6KCN - chains A and B; structure by X-ray diffraction, 2.20 A resolution.

Chain A (and B):
Molecule: Lysine--tRNA ligase
From: Plasmodium falciparum (isolate NF54)
Notes: EC 6.1.1.6; chain B of this document is another copy of the same molecule, construct and numbering; everything in this record applies to it too
Reference sequence: W7JP72 (W7JP72_PLAFO); residues 77-583 here correspond to UniProt positions 15-521 (UniProt number = residue number - 62)
Amino-acid sequence (516 residues; each row starts with the number of its first residue):
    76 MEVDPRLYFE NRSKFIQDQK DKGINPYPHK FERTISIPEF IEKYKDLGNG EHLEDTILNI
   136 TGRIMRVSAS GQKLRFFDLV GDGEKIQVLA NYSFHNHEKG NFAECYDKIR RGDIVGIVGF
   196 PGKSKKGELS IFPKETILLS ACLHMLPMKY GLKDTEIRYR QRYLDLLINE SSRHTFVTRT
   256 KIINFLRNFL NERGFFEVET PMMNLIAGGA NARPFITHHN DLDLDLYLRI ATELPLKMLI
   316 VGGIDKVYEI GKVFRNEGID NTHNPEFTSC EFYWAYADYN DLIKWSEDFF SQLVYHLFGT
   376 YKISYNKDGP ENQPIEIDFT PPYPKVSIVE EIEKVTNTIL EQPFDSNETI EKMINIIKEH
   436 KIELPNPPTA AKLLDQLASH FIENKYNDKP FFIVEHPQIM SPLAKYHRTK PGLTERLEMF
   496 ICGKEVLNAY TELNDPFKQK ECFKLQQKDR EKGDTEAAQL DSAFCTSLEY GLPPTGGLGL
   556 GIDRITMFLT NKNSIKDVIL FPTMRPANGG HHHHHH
Not modelled in the structure: 76-77, 441, 528-532, 583-591 (chain B: 76-78, 225-227, 441, 583-591)
Sequence notes: initiating methionine (76); expression tag (584-591)
Ligand contacts:
  - D5F (3-[[(1S,3S)-3-methylcyclohexyl]methyl]-6,8-bis(oxidanyl)isochromen-1-one): Arg-330, Glu-332, Thr-337, His-338, Asn-339, Phe-342, Ser-344, Glu-500, Val-501, Leu-502, Asn-503, Gly-554, Leu-555, Gly-556, Arg-559, Ile-570
  - lysine (LYS): Gly-284, Ala-285, Ala-306, Glu-308, Arg-330, Glu-346, Tyr-348, Asn-503, Ala-504, Tyr-505, Glu-507, Gly-552, Leu-553, Gly-554

Chain A / chain B interface:
Contacting residue pairs (195):
  Phe-84(A) / Glu-544(B)
  Ser-88(A) / Phe-512(B)
  Ile-91(A) / Phe-512(B)  hydrophobic
  Lys-95(A) / Asp-510(B)  salt bridge
  Lys-95(A) / Lys-513(B)
  Asn-100(A) / Tyr-481(B)  hydrogen bond
  Tyr-102(A) / Lys-480(B)  hydrogen bond (backbone-side chain)
  Tyr-102(A) / Asn-509(B)
  Tyr-102(A) / Asp-510(B)
  Tyr-102(A) / Pro-511(B)
  Pro-103(A) / Lys-480(B)  hydrogen bond (backbone-side chain)
  Pro-103(A) / Pro-549(B)
  His-104(A) / Lys-480(B)
  His-104(A) / Tyr-481(B)  hydrogen bond (side chain-backbone)
  His-104(A) / Arg-483(B)
  His-104(A) / Glu-490(B)  salt bridge
  His-104(A) / Pro-549(B)
  Lys-105(A) / Tyr-351(B)  hydrogen bond (side chain-backbone)
  Lys-105(A) / Asp-353(B)
  Lys-105(A) / Asp-356(B)  salt bridge
  Phe-106(A) / Tyr-351(B)
  Arg-108(A) / Tyr-351(B)
  Thr-136(A) / Tyr-351(B)
  Gly-137(A) / Tyr-351(B)
  Arg-138(A) / Val-316(B)  hydrogen bond (side chain-backbone)
  Arg-138(A) / Tyr-545(B)  hydrogen bond (side chain-backbone)
  Arg-138(A) / Gly-546(B)  hydrogen bond (side chain-backbone)
  Asp-157(A) / Asp-320(B)
  Ile-189(A) / Tyr-351(B)
  Ile-189(A) / Pro-548(B)  hydrophobic
  Leu-214(A) / Pro-549(B)
  Ser-215(A) / Gly-546(B)
  Ser-215(A) / Leu-547(B)  hydrogen bond (side chain-backbone)
  Ala-216(A) / Gly-546(B)
  Cys-217(A) / Glu-544(B)
  Cys-217(A) / Tyr-545(B)  hydrogen bond (side chain-backbone)
  Leu-218(A) / Phe-512(B)  hydrophobic
  Leu-218(A) / Glu-544(B)  hydrogen bond (backbone-backbone)
  His-219(A) / Glu-544(B)  salt bridge
  His-219(A) / Tyr-545(B)
  Leu-221(A) / Tyr-545(B)  hydrophobic
  Gln-236(A) / Thr-541(B)
  Gln-236(A) / Tyr-545(B)
  Tyr-238(A) / Met-313(B)
  Tyr-238(A) / Val-316(B)  hydrophobic
  Tyr-238(A) / Gly-317(B)
  Tyr-238(A) / Thr-541(B)
  Tyr-238(A) / Ser-542(B)
  Tyr-238(A) / Tyr-545(B)  hydrophobic
  Leu-239(A) / Tyr-545(B)  hydrophobic
  Leu-241(A) / Leu-314(B)  hydrophobic
  Leu-241(A) / Gly-317(B)
  Leu-241(A) / Ile-319(B)  hydrophobic
  Leu-242(A) / Val-316(B)
  Leu-242(A) / Gly-317(B)
  Leu-242(A) / Gly-318(B)
  Arg-248(A) / Gly-318(B)  hydrogen bond (side chain-backbone)
  Phe-251(A) / Phe-271(B)
  Val-252(A) / Phe-271(B)  hydrophobic
  Arg-254(A) / Glu-274(B)  salt bridge
  Thr-255(A) / Phe-271(B)
  Thr-255(A) / Glu-272(B)  hydrogen bond (side chain-backbone)
  Ile-258(A) / Glu-274(B)
  Arg-262(A) / Arg-262(B)
  Phe-271(A) / Phe-251(B)
  Phe-271(A) / Val-252(B)  hydrophobic
  Phe-271(A) / Thr-255(B)
  Glu-272(A) / Thr-255(B)  hydrogen bond (backbone-side chain)
  Val-273(A) / Leu-575(B)  hydrophobic
  Glu-274(A) / Arg-254(B)  salt bridge
  Glu-274(A) / Ile-258(B)
  Glu-274(A) / Lys-327(B)
  Glu-274(A) / Thr-343(B)  hydrogen bond
  Glu-274(A) / Leu-575(B)
  Thr-275(A) / Lys-327(B)  hydrogen bond (backbone-side chain)
  Pro-276(A) / Glu-341(B)
  Pro-276(A) / Phe-576(B)
  Met-277(A) / Met-277(B)  hydrophobic
  Met-277(A) / Lys-327(B)
  Met-277(A) / Phe-329(B)  hydrophobic
  Met-277(A) / Glu-341(B)  hydrogen bond (backbone-side chain)
  Met-278(A) / Phe-290(B)  hydrophobic
  Met-278(A) / Pro-340(B)  hydrophobic
  Met-278(A) / Glu-341(B)  hydrogen bond (backbone-side chain)
  Leu-280(A) / Pro-581(B)  hydrophobic
  Arg-288(A) / Asn-295(B)
  Phe-290(A) / Met-278(B)  hydrophobic
  Phe-290(A) / Thr-292(B)
  Phe-290(A) / His-293(B)
  Phe-290(A) / His-294(B)
  Ile-291(A) / Ile-291(B)
  Ile-291(A) / Thr-292(B)  hydrogen bond (backbone-side chain)
  Thr-292(A) / Phe-290(B)
  Thr-292(A) / Ile-291(B)  hydrogen bond (side chain-backbone)
  His-293(A) / Phe-290(B)
  His-293(A) / Asn-331(B)  hydrogen bond (backbone-side chain)
  His-294(A) / Phe-290(B)
  His-294(A) / Asn-331(B)
  His-294(A) / Glu-332(B)  hydrogen bond (side chain-backbone)
  His-294(A) / Ile-334(B)
  His-294(A) / Pro-340(B)
  Asn-295(A) / Arg-288(B)
  Asn-295(A) / Asn-331(B)  hydrogen bond (backbone-side chain)
  Asp-296(A) / Glu-332(B)
  Asp-296(A) / Arg-580(B)
  Leu-297(A) / Ile-334(B)  hydrophobic
  Leu-297(A) / Thr-578(B)
  Leu-297(A) / Arg-580(B)  hydrogen bond (backbone-side chain)
  Leu-299(A) / Met-579(B)
  Leu-299(A) / Arg-580(B)
  Leu-299(A) / Pro-581(B)
  Leu-303(A) / Leu-303(B)  hydrophobic
  Pro-310(A) / Phe-576(B)
  Met-313(A) / Tyr-238(B)
  Leu-314(A) / Leu-241(B)  hydrophobic
  Leu-314(A) / Leu-575(B)  hydrophobic
  Leu-314(A) / Phe-576(B)  hydrophobic
  Val-316(A) / Arg-138(B)  hydrogen bond (backbone-side chain)
  Val-316(A) / Tyr-238(B)  hydrophobic
  Val-316(A) / Leu-242(B)
  Gly-317(A) / Tyr-238(B)
  Gly-317(A) / Leu-241(B)
  Gly-317(A) / Leu-242(B)
  Gly-318(A) / Arg-248(B)  hydrogen bond (backbone-side chain)
  Asp-320(A) / Asp-157(B)
  Lys-321(A) / Arg-108(B)
  Lys-327(A) / Glu-274(B)
  Lys-327(A) / Thr-275(B)  hydrogen bond (side chain-backbone)
  Lys-327(A) / Met-277(B)
  Phe-329(A) / Met-277(B)  hydrophobic
  Asn-331(A) / His-293(B)  hydrogen bond (side chain-backbone)
  Asn-331(A) / His-294(B)
  Asn-331(A) / Asn-295(B)  hydrogen bond (side chain-backbone)
  Glu-332(A) / His-294(B)  hydrogen bond (backbone-side chain)
  Glu-332(A) / Asp-296(B)
  Gly-333(A) / Asp-296(B)
  Ile-334(A) / His-294(B)
  Ile-334(A) / Leu-297(B)  hydrophobic
  Pro-340(A) / His-294(B)
  Glu-341(A) / Thr-275(B)
  Glu-341(A) / Pro-276(B)
  Glu-341(A) / Met-277(B)  hydrogen bond (side chain-backbone)
  Glu-341(A) / Met-278(B)  hydrogen bond (side chain-backbone)
  Thr-343(A) / Glu-274(B)  hydrogen bond
  Tyr-351(A) / Lys-105(B)
  Tyr-351(A) / Arg-108(B)
  Tyr-351(A) / Thr-136(B)
  Tyr-351(A) / Gly-137(B)
  Tyr-351(A) / Ile-189(B)
  Asp-353(A) / Lys-105(B)  salt bridge
  Asp-356(A) / Lys-105(B)  salt bridge
  Lys-480(A) / Tyr-102(B)  hydrogen bond (side chain-backbone)
  Lys-480(A) / Pro-103(B)  hydrogen bond (side chain-backbone)
  Lys-480(A) / His-104(B)
  Tyr-481(A) / Asn-100(B)  hydrogen bond
  Tyr-481(A) / His-104(B)  hydrogen bond (backbone-side chain)
  Arg-483(A) / His-104(B)
  Arg-483(A) / Lys-105(B)
  Glu-490(A) / His-104(B)  salt bridge
  Asn-509(A) / Tyr-102(B)
  Asp-510(A) / Lys-95(B)  salt bridge
  Asp-510(A) / Tyr-102(B)
  Pro-511(A) / Tyr-102(B)
  Pro-511(A) / Leu-218(B)  hydrophobic
  Phe-512(A) / Ser-88(B)
  Phe-512(A) / Ile-91(B)  hydrophobic
  Phe-512(A) / Leu-218(B)  hydrophobic
  Thr-541(A) / Gln-236(B)
  Thr-541(A) / Tyr-238(B)
  Ser-542(A) / Tyr-238(B)
  Glu-544(A) / Phe-84(B)
  Glu-544(A) / Cys-217(B)
  Glu-544(A) / Leu-218(B)  hydrogen bond (backbone-backbone)
  Glu-544(A) / His-219(B)  salt bridge
  Tyr-545(A) / Arg-138(B)  hydrogen bond (backbone-side chain)
  Tyr-545(A) / Cys-217(B)  hydrogen bond (backbone-side chain)
  Tyr-545(A) / His-219(B)
  Tyr-545(A) / Leu-221(B)  hydrophobic
  Tyr-545(A) / Gln-236(B)
  Tyr-545(A) / Tyr-238(B)  hydrophobic
  Tyr-545(A) / Leu-239(B)  hydrophobic
  Gly-546(A) / Arg-138(B)  hydrogen bond (backbone-side chain)
  Gly-546(A) / Ser-215(B)
  Gly-546(A) / Ala-216(B)
  Leu-547(A) / Ser-215(B)  hydrogen bond (backbone-side chain)
  Pro-548(A) / Ile-189(B)  hydrophobic
  Pro-549(A) / Pro-103(B)
  Pro-549(A) / His-104(B)
  Pro-549(A) / Leu-214(B)
  Leu-575(A) / Val-273(B)  hydrophobic
  Leu-575(A) / Glu-274(B)
  Leu-575(A) / Leu-314(B)  hydrophobic
  Phe-576(A) / Pro-276(B)  hydrophobic
  Phe-576(A) / Leu-314(B)  hydrophobic
  Arg-580(A) / Leu-297(B)
Also at the interface, not in a pair above, chain A (105 interface residues in all): Gly-187, Met-220, Asn-259, Leu-301, Ile-319, Ala-352, His-482, Lys-513, Thr-578, Met-579, Pro-581
Also at the interface, not in a pair above, chain B (103 interface residues in all): Phe-106, Gly-187, Met-220, Asn-259, Leu-280, Leu-299, Pro-310, Gly-333, Ala-352, His-482

Overview:
Chain A and chain B form an interface of 105 and 103 residues respectively, with 42 hydrogen bonds and 11 salt
bridges. Polar contacts include Lys-95(A)/Asp-510(B), His-104(A)/Glu-490(B) and Lys-105(A)/Asp-356(B). Chain A
binds compound D5F and lysine.
Chain A and chain B are both Lysine--tRNA ligase (Plasmodium falciparum (isolate NF54)); the structure,
Crystal structure of plasmodium lysyl-tRNA synthetase in complex with a cladosporin derivative 4, was
determined by X-ray diffraction (same publication as 6KA6, 6KAB, 6KBF and 6KCT).
